PDB entry 8QGZ | X-ray diffraction, 1.80 A resolution | chain B

# Chain B
Name: NbE201
Organism: Lama glama
Chain sequence (129 residues; each row starts with the number of its first residue):
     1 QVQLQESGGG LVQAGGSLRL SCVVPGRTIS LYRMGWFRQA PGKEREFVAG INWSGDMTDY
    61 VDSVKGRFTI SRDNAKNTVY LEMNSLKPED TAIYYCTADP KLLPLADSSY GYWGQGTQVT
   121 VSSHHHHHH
Disordered / not traced: 125-129
Cystine bridges: Cys22-Cys96

# Summary
Chain B is NbE201 (Lama glama); the structure, NbE201 a nanobody binding human neutrophil elastase, was
determined by X-ray diffraction (same publication as 8QGX).
